3J16 - chains K and F of the 12 polymer chains in the assembly; structure by electron microscopy, 7.20 A resolution (low resolution: residue-level contacts below are approximate; hydrogen-bond / salt-bridge calls are withheld).

Chain K:
Molecule: 18S ribosomal RNA
From: Saccharomyces cerevisiae
Sequence (155 nucleotides; row label = number of the first residue in the row; note: 1658 numbers in that range are skipped by the numbering (no residue carries them; nothing is unmodelled there)):
  1227 CCGGACGGUGGCCAUGGAAGUCGGAAUCCGCUAAGGAGUGUGUAACAACU
  1277 CACCGGC
  2250 GGAGUAACUAUGACUCUC
  2283 GCCUCGUCAUCUAAUUA
  2833 AGUCAAGCGUUCAUAGCGACAUU
  2918 GAUUGUUCACCCACU
  3015 GAACUUAGUACGAGAGGAACAGUUC

Chain F:
Protein: 60S ribosomal protein L6
From: Saccharomyces cerevisiae
Reference sequence: P05738 (RL9A_YEAST); numbering as in UniProt (aligned over 1-191)
Amino-acid sequence (191 residues; row label = number of the first residue in the row):
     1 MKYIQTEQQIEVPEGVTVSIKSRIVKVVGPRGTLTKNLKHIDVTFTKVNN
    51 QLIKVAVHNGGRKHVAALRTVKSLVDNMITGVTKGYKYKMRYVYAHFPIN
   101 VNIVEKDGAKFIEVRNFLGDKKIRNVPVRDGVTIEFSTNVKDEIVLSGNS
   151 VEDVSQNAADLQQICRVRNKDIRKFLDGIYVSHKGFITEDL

Interface between chain K and chain F:
Residue-residue contacts (18):
  U3020(K) - Lys121(F)
  A3024(K) - Ala95(F)
  A3024(K) - Phe175(F)
  C3025(K) - Ala95(F)
  C3025(K) - Lys174(F)
  C3025(K) - Phe175(F)
  A3032(K) - Asn169(F)
  A3032(K) - Lys170(F)
  A3032(K) - Phe175(F)
  A3033(K) - Leu118(F)
  A3033(K) - Arg168(F)
  A3033(K) - Asn169(F)
  A3033(K) - Lys170(F)
  C3034(K) - Asp120(F)
  C3034(K) - Arg168(F)
  A3035(K) - Asp120(F)
  A3035(K) - Lys121(F)
  A3035(K) - Lys122(F)
Interface residues without a listed pair, chain K (8 interface residues in all): U3023
Interface residues without a listed pair, chain F (13 interface residues in all): His96, Phe97, Arg124

Overview:
The interface between chain K and chain F involves 8 residues on one side and 13 on the other.
Chain K is 18S ribosomal RNA and chain F is 60S ribosomal protein L6, both from Saccharomyces cerevisiae; the
structure, Models of ribosome-bound Dom34p and Rli1p and their ribosomal binding partners, was determined by
electron microscopy (same publication as 3J15).
